4WHO - chains B and F of the 6 polymer chains in the assembly; structure by X-ray diffraction, 1.83 A resolution.

[Chain B]
Molecule: Protocatechuate 3,4-dioxygenase beta chain
Organism: Pseudomonas putida
Notes: EC 1.13.11.3
UniProt: P00437 (PCXB_PSEPU); residues 301-538 here correspond to UniProt positions 2-239 (UniProt number = residue number - 299)
Chain sequence (238 residues; each row starts with the number of its first residue):
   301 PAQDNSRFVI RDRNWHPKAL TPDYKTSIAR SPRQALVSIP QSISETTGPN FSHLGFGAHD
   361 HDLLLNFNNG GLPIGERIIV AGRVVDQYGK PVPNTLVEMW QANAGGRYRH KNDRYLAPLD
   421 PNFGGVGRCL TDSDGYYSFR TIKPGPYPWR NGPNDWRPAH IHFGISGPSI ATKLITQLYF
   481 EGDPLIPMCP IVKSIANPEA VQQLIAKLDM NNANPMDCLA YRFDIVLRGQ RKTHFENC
Unresolved in the structure: 537-538
Modified positions: C429 (S-hydroxycysteine; CSO)
Metal / ion sites: Fe ion: Y408, Y447, H460, H462

[Chain F]
Molecule: Protocatechuate 3,4-dioxygenase beta chain
Organism: Pseudomonas putida
Notes: EC 1.13.11.3
UniProt: P00437 (PCXB_PSEPU); residues 301-538 here correspond to UniProt positions 2-239 (UniProt number = residue number - 299)
Chain sequence (238 residues; row label = number of the first residue in the row):
   301 PAQDNSRFVI RDRNWHPKAL TPDYKTSIAR SPRQALVSIP QSISETTGPN FSHLGFGAHD
   361 HDLLLNFNNG GLPIGERIIV AGRVVDQYGK PVPNTLVEMW QANAGGRYRH KNDRYLAPLD
   421 PNFGGVGRCL TDSDGYYSFR TIKPGPYPWR NGPNDWRPAH IHFGISGPSI ATKLITQLYF
   481 EGDPLIPMCP IVKSIANPEA VQQLIAKLDM NNANPMDCLA YRFDIVLRGQ RKTHFENC
Unresolved in the structure: 537-538
Metal / ion sites: Fe ion: Y408, Y447, H460, H462

[Chain B / chain F interface]
Pairs across the interface (11):
  I310(B) with P453(F), hydrophobic; N454(F)
  N314(B) with D323(F), hydrogen bond
  K318(B) with D323(F), salt bridge
  R333(B) with I328(F)
  A335(B) with K325(F)
  L336(B) with K325(F), hydrogen bond (backbone-side chain)
  S338(B) with K325(F), hydrogen bond; N451(F), hydrogen bond (side chain-backbone); G452(F); P453(F)

[Overview]
Chain B and chain F each contribute 7 residues to their interface; the contacts include 4 hydrogen bonds and 1
salt bridge. Polar contacts include K318(B)-D323(F), N314(B)-D323(F) and L336(B)-K325(F). Y408(B), Y447(B),
H460(B) and H462(B) coordinate a Fe ion ion.
Here chain B is Protocatechuate 3,4-dioxygenase beta chain and chain F is Protocatechuate 3,4-dioxygenase beta
chain, both from Pseudomonas putida. Entry 4WHO (Resting Protocatechuate 3,4-dioxygenase (pseudomonas putida)
at pH 8.5) was determined by X-ray diffraction together with 4WHP, 4WHR and 4WHS from the same study.
